Entry 3PMV (X-ray diffraction, 1.80 A resolution); this record covers chain A.

Chain A:
Molecule: Glutamate receptor 2
From: Rattus norvegicus
Notes: fragment: Ligand binding domain, residues 413 to 527 and 653 to 796
Reference sequence: P19491 (GRIA2_RAT); the construct has insertions or renumbered stretches relative to UniProt, so the offset changes along the chain: 3-117 = UniProt 413-527; 120-263 = UniProt 653-796
Chain sequence (263 residues; each row starts with the number of its first residue):
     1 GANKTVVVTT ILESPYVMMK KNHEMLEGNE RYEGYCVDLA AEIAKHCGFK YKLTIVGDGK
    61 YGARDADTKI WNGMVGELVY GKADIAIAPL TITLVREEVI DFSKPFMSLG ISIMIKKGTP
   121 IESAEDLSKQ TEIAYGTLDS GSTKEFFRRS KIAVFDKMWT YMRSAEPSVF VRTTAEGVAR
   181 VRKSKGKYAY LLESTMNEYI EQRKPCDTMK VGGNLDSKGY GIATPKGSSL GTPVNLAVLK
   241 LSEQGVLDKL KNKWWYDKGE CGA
Cystine bridges: C206-C261
Differences from the reference sequence: linker (118-119)
Residues lining bound ligands:
  - 557 (N-[(2S)-2-{4-[4-(hydroxymethyl)-3-(trifluoromethyl)-1H-pyrazol-1-yl]phenyl}propyl]propane-2-sulfonamide): I92, K104, P105, F106, M107, S108, S217, K218, G219, V238, L239, S242, L247
  - glutamic acid (GLU): Y61, P89, L90, T91, R96, L138, G141, S142, T143, L192, E193, M196, Y220
Curated features (UniProtKB/Swiss-Prot):
  - binding site (L-glutamate): P89, T91, R96, S142, T143, E193
  - site: R64 (Interaction with the cone snail toxin Con-ikot-ikot), I121 (Crucial to convey clamshell closure to channel opening), R148 (Interaction with the cone snail toxin Con-ikot-ikot), K240 (Interaction with the cone snail toxin Con-ikot-ikot)
  - glycosylation: N3 (N-linked (GlcNAc...) asparagine)
  - modified residue (Phosphoserine): S150, S184

Overview:
Chain A binds glutamic acid and compound 557. UniProt lists 6 L-glutamate-binding residues.
Chain A is Glutamate receptor 2 (Rattus norvegicus); the structure, Ligand-binding domain of GluA2 (flip)
ionotropic glutamate receptor in complex with an allosteric modulator, was determined by X-ray diffraction,
deposited together with 3PMW and 3PMX.
